5XTW - chain A; structure by X-ray diffraction, 3.20 A resolution.

[Chain A]
Name: Macrophage mannose receptor 1
Organism: Homo sapiens
Reference sequence: P22897 (MRC1_HUMAN); numbering as in UniProt (aligned over 22-490)
Chain sequence (475 residues; numbered 22 to 496; the number before each row is that of its first residue):
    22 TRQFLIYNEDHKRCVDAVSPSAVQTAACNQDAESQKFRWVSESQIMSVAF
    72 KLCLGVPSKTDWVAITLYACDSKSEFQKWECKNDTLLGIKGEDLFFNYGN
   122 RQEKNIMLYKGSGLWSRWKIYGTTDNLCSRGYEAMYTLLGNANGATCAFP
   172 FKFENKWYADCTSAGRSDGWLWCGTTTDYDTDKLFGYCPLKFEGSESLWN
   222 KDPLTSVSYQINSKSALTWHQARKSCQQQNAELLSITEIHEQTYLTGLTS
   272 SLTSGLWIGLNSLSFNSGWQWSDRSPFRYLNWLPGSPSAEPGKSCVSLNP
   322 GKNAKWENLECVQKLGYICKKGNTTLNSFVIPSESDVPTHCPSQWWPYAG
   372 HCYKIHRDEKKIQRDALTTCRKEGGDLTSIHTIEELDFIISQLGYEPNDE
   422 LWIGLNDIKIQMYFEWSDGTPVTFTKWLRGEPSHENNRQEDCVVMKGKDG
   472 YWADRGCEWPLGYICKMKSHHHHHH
Disordered / not traced: 22, 343-366, 490-496
Disulfide bonds: Cys35-Cys49, Cys74-Cys91, Cys102-Cys149, Cys168-Cys194, Cys182-Cys209, Cys247-Cys340, Cys316-Cys332, Cys391-Cys486, Cys463-Cys478
Sequence notes: expression tag (491-496)
Ion coordination: Ca2+: Glu452, Ser454, Glu461, Asp475
Curated features (UniProtKB/Swiss-Prot):
  - glycosylation (N-linked (GlcNAc...) asparagine): Asn104, Asn344

[Summary]
Glu452, Ser454, Glu461 and Asp475 coordinate Ca2+.
Chain A is Macrophage mannose receptor 1 (Homo sapiens); the structure, Crystal structure of the CysR-CTLD2
fragment of human MR at acidic pH, was determined by X-ray diffraction together with 5XTS from the same study.
